Entry 8KD7 (electron microscopy, 3.09 A resolution); this record covers chains U and Y of the 16 polymer chains in the assembly.

Chain U:
Protein: Histone H2A
Source organism: Xenopus laevis
Reference sequence: Q6AZJ8 (Q6AZJ8_XENLA); residues 1-129 here correspond to UniProt positions 2-130 (UniProt number = residue number + 1)
Chain sequence (129 residues; each row starts with the number of its first residue):
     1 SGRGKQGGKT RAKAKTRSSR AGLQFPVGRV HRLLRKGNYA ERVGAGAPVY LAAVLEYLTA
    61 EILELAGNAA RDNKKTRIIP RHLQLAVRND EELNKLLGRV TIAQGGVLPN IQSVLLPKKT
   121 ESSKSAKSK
Disordered / not traced: 1-10, 118-129

Chain Y:
Molecule: 167bp DNA
Sequence (167 nucleotides; row label = number of the first residue in the row; numbers below 1 keep their minus sign (DC-73 is residue -73)):
   -73 CTGGAGAATC CCGGTGCCGA GGCCGCTCAA TTGGTCGTAG ACAGCTCTAG CACCGCTTAA
   -13 ACGCACGTAC GCGCTGTCCC CCGCGTTTTA ACCGCCAAGG GGATTACTCC CTAGTCTCCA
    47 GGCACGTGTC AGATATATAC ATCCTGTTCT AGAGCGGCCG CCACCGC
Disordered / not traced: -73, 80-93

How chain U and chain Y interact:
Contacting residue pairs (19):
  Arg11(U) - DT43(Y)  hydrogen bond to the base
  Arg11(U) - DC44(Y)  hydrogen bond to the base
  Pro26(U) - DG48(Y)  phosphate contact
  Arg29(U) - DG48(Y)  phosphate contact
  Arg29(U) - DC49(Y)  salt bridge to the phosphate
  Glu41(U) - DA39(Y)  phosphate contact
  Arg42(U) - DT38(Y)  hydrogen bond to the sugar
  Arg42(U) - DA39(Y)  phosphate contact
  Val43(U) - DT38(Y)  phosphate contact
  Val43(U) - DA39(Y)  hydrogen bond to the phosphate
  Gly44(U) - DT38(Y)  phosphate contact
  Ala45(U) - DT38(Y)  hydrogen bond to the phosphate
  Lys74(U) - DG58(Y)  phosphate contact
  Lys75(U) - DG58(Y)  phosphate contact
  Lys75(U) - DA59(Y)  salt bridge to the phosphate
  Thr76(U) - DA57(Y)  hydrogen bond to the phosphate
  Thr76(U) - DG58(Y)  hydrogen bond to the phosphate
  Arg77(U) - DA57(Y)  hydrogen bond to the sugar
  Arg77(U) - DG58(Y)  hydrogen bond to the phosphate
Also at the interface, not in a pair above, chain U (14 interface residues in all): Lys13, Ala14
Also at the interface, not in a pair above, chain Y (11 interface residues in all): DC37, DA46

Overview:
The interface between chain U and chain Y involves 14 residues on one side and 11 on the other; the contacts
include 9 hydrogen bonds and 2 salt bridges. Among the polar pairs are Arg11(U)-DT43(Y), Arg11(U)-DC44(Y) and
Arg42(U)-DT38(Y).
Here chain U is Histone H2A (Xenopus laevis) and chain Y is 167bp DNA. Entry 8KD7 (Rpd3S in complex with
nucleosome with H3K36MLA modification and 167bp DNA) was determined by electron microscopy together with 8KC7,
8KD2, 8KD3, 8KD4, 8KD5 and 8KD6 from the same study.
